PDB entry 3FYU | X-ray diffraction, 2.62 A resolution | chains B and F of the 6 polymer chains in the assembly

== Chain B ==
Protein: Acetyl xylan esterase
Source organism: Bacillus pumilus
Notes: EC 3.1.1.6
UniProt: Q9K5F2 (Q9K5F2_BACPU); residues 1-320 here correspond to UniProt positions 2-321 (UniProt number = residue number + 1)
Chain sequence (320 residues; numbered 1 to 320; the number before each row is that of its first residue):
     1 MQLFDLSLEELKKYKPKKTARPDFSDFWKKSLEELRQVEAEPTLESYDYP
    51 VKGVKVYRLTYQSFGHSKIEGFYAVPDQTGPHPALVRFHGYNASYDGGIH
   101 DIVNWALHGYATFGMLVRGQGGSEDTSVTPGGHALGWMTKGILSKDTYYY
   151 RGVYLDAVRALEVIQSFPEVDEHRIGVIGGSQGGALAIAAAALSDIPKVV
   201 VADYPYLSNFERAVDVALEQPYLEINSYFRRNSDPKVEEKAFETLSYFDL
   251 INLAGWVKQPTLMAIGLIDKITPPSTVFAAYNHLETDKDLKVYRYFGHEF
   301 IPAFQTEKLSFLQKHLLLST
Unresolved in the structure: 319-320
Modified residues: Ser-181 (o-(1,1-dihydroxyethyl)-l-serine; TIS)

== Chain F ==
Protein: Acetyl xylan esterase
Source organism: Bacillus pumilus
Notes: EC 3.1.1.6
UniProt: Q9K5F2 (Q9K5F2_BACPU); residues 1-320 here correspond to UniProt positions 3-322 (UniProt number = residue number + 2)
Chain sequence (320 residues; numbered 1 to 320; the number before each row is that of its first residue):
     1 MQLFDLSLEELKKYKPKKTARPDFSDFWKKSLEELRQVEAEPTLESYDYP
    51 VKGVKVYRLTYQSFGHSKIEGFYAVPDQTGPHPALVRFHGYNASYDGGIH
   101 DIVNWALHGYATFGMLVRGQGGSEDTSVTPGGHALGWMTKGILSKDTYYY
   151 RGVYLDAVRALEVIQSFPEVDEHRIGVIGGSQGGALAIAAAALSDIPKVV
   201 VADYPYLSNFERAVDVALEQPYLEINSYFRRNSDPKVEEKAFETLSYFDL
   251 INLAGWVKQPTLMAIGLIDKITPPSTVFAAYNHLETDKDLKVYRYFGHEF
   301 IPAFQTEKLSFLQKHLLLST
Unresolved in the structure: 1, 318-320

== How chain B and chain F interact ==
Residue-residue contacts - 16 pairs, chain B then chain F:
  Val-214(B) / Gln-2(F)  hydrogen bond (backbone-side chain)
  Val-214(B) / Arg-294(F)  hydrogen bond (backbone-side chain)
  Asp-215(B) / Gln-2(F)  hydrogen bond (backbone-side chain)
  Asp-215(B) / Leu-3(F)
  Asp-215(B) / Arg-294(F)  salt bridge
  Val-216(B) / Gln-2(F)
  Ala-217(B) / Gln-2(F)  hydrogen bond (backbone-side chain)
  Leu-218(B) / Gln-2(F)
  Asn-226(B) / Arg-294(F)
  Asn-226(B) / Tyr-295(F)
  Phe-229(B) / Tyr-295(F)
  Arg-230(B) / Tyr-295(F)  hydrogen bond (side chain-backbone)
  Arg-230(B) / Phe-296(F)
  Arg-230(B) / Glu-299(F)  salt bridge
  Ser-233(B) / Ala-303(F)
  Glu-238(B) / Tyr-295(F)  hydrogen bond
Also at the interface, not in a pair above, chain B (12 interface residues in all): Leu-223, Phe-242

== In short ==
12 residues of chain B face 7 of chain F across their interface, with 6 hydrogen bonds and 2 salt bridges.
Polar contacts include Asp-215(B)/Arg-294(F), Arg-230(B)/Glu-299(F) and Val-214(B)/Gln-2(F).
Chain B is Acetyl xylan esterase and chain F is Acetyl xylan esterase, both from Bacillus pumilus; the
structure, Crystal structure of acetyl xylan esterase from Bacillus pumilus obtained in presence of D-xylose
and sodium ..., was determined by X-ray diffraction.
